5DN6 - chains D and G of the 29 polymer chains in the assembly; structure by X-ray diffraction, 3.98 A resolution.

[Chain D]
Name: ATP synthase subunit beta
Source organism: Paracoccus denitrificans
Notes: EC 7.1.2.2
UniProtKB: A1B8P0 (ATPB_PARDP); residue numbers follow UniProt; this construct covers 1-474
Amino-acid sequence (474 residues; numbered 1 to 474; the number before each row is that of its first residue):
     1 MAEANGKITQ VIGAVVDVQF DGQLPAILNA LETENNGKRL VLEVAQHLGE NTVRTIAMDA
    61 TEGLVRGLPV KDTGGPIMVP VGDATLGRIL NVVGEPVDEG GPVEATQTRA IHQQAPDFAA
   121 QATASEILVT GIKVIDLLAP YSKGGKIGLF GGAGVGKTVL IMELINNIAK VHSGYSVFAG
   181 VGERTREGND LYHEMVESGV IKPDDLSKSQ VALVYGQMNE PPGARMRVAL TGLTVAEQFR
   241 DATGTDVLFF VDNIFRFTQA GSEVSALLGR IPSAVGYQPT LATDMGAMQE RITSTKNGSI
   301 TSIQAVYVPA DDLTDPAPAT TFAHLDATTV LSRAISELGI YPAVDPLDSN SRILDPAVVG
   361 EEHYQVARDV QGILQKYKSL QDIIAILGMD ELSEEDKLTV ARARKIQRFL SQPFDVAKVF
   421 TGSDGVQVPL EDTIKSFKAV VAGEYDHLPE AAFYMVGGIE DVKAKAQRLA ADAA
Not modelled in the structure: 1, 472-474
Bound ions: Mg2+: Thr158 (together with ATP)
Ligand contacts:
  - ATP (adenosine-5'-triphosphate), molecule 1: Gly152, Ala153, Gly154, Val155, Gly156, Lys157, Thr158, Val159, Glu183, Arg184, Glu187, Tyr341, Phe414, Ala417, Phe420, Thr421
  - ATP, molecule 2: Ser351, Arg352, Tyr364
Curated features (UniProtKB/Swiss-Prot):
  - binding site (ATP): Gly151 to Thr158

[Chain G]
Name: ATP synthase gamma chain
Source organism: Paracoccus denitrificans
UniProtKB: A1B8N9 (ATPG_PARDP); numbering as in UniProt (aligned over 1-290)
Amino-acid sequence (290 residues; each row starts with the number of its first residue):
     1 MPSLKDLKNR IGSVKNTRKI TKAMQMVAAA KLRRAQEAAE AARPYADRMA AVMAGLTAAA
    61 AGSDMAPRLL AGTGEDRRHL LVVMTSERGL AGGFNSSIVK LARLRLQELQ AQGKQVSILT
   121 VGKKGREQLK REYGDLFVNH VDLSEVKRIG YDNARAIADE ILDRFDNGEF DVATLFYNRF
   181 ESVISQVPTA RQVIPAVIEE GEAGASSLYD YEPDENAILN DLLPRSVATQ VFAALLENAA
   241 SEQGARMTAM DNATRNAGDM IDRLTTVYNR SRQAAITKEL IEIISGAEAL
Not modelled in the structure: 1-2, 63-64, 75-78, 112-115, 145-147, 168-170, 201-212

[How chain D and chain G interact]
Residue-residue contacts (17):
  Gly269(D) - Leu290(G)
  Arg270(D) - Leu290(G)
  Ile271(D) - Ala287(G)  hydrophobic
  Pro272(D) - Ile283(G)
  Ser273(D) - Ile283(G)
  Ala274(D) - Glu279(G)
  Val275(D) - Glu279(G)  hydrogen bond (backbone-side chain)
  Ala310(D) - Lys5(G)  hydrogen bond (backbone-side chain)
  Asp382(D) - Asn16(G)  hydrogen bond
  Ile383(D) - Ile20(G)  hydrophobic
  Ile386(D) - Thr17(G)
  Ile386(D) - Leu90(G)  hydrophobic
  Leu387(D) - Met24(G)  hydrophobic
  Leu387(D) - Leu90(G)  hydrophobic
  Asp390(D) - Arg88(G)
  Asp390(D) - Lys123(G)  salt bridge
  Glu391(D) - Arg88(G)  salt bridge
Other interface residues (no listed pair), chain D (16 interface residues in all): Ala266, Asp311
Other interface residues (no listed pair), chain G (14 interface residues in all): Glu282, Gly286

[In short]
16 residues of chain D face 14 of chain G across their interface; the contacts include 3 hydrogen bonds and 2
salt bridges. Polar contacts include Asp390(D)-Lys123(G), Glu391(D)-Arg88(G) and Val275(D)-Glu279(G). Ligands
of chain D: ATP. UniProt lists 8 ATP-binding residues on chain D.
Chain D is ATP synthase subunit beta and chain G is ATP synthase gamma chain, both from Paracoccus
denitrificans; the structure, ATP synthase from Paracoccus denitrificans, was determined by X-ray diffraction.
